8P3W - chains A and D of the 8 polymer chains in the assembly; structure by electron microscopy, 3.53 A resolution.

# Chain A (and D)
Protein: Glutamate receptor 1 flip isoform
From: Rattus norvegicus
Notes: chain D of this document is another copy of the same molecule, construct and numbering; everything in this record applies to it too
UniProtKB: P19490 (GRIA1_RAT), isoform P19490-2; the construct has insertions or renumbered stretches relative to UniProt, so the offset changes along the chain: -25 to -7 = UniProt 1-19; 2-889 = UniProt 20-907
Chain sequence (915 residues; row label = number of the first residue in the row; numbers below 1 keep their minus sign (Met-25 is residue -25)):
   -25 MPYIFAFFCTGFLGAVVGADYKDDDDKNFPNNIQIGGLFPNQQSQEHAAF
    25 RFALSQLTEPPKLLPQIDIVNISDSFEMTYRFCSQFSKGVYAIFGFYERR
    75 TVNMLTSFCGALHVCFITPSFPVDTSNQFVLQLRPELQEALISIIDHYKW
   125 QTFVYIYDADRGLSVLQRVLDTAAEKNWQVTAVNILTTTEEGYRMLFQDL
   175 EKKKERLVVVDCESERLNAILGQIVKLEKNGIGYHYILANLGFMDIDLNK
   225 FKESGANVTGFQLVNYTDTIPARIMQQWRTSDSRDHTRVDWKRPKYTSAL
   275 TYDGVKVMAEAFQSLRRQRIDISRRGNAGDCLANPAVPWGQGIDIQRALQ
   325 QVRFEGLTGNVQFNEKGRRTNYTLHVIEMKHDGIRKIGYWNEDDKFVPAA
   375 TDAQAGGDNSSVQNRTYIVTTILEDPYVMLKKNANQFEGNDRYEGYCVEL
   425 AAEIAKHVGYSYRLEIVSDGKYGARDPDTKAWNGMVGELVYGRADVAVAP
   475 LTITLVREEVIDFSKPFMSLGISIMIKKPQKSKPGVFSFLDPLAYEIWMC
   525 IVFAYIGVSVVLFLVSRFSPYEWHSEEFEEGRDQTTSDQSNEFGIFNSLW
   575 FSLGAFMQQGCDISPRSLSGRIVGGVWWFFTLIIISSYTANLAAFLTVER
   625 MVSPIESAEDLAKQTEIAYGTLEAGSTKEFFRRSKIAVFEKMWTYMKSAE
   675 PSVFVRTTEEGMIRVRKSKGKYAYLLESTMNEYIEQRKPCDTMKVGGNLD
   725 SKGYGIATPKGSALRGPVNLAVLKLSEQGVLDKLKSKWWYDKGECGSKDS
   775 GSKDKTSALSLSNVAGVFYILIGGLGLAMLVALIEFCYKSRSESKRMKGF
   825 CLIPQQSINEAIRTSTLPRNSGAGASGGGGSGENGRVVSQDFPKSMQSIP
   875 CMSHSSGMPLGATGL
Unresolved in the structure: -25 to 388, 503-505, 548-565, 768-780, 816-889 (chain D: -25 to 388, 503-506, 546-565, 623-628, 768-780, 816-889)
Construct notes: insertion (-6 to 1)
UniProt features mapped onto this chain:
  - motif: Ala886 to Leu889 (PDZ-binding)
  - binding site (L-glutamate): Pro474, Thr476, Arg481, Ser650, Thr651, Glu701
  - modified residue (Phosphoserine): Ser627, Ser692, Ser831, Ser845
  - lipidation (S-palmitoyl cysteine): Cys585, Cys811
  - glycosylation (N-linked (GlcNAc...) asparagine): Asn45, Asn231, Asn239, Asn345, Asn383, Asn388

# How chain A and chain D interact
Pairs across the interface (89):
  Phe513(A) - Phe603(D)  hydrophobic
  Phe570(A) - Arg590(D)
  Phe570(A) - Leu592(D)  hydrophobic
  Phe570(A) - Arg595(D)
  Asn571(A) - Arg595(D)  hydrogen bond
  Trp574(A) - Ser588(D)  hydrogen bond
  Trp574(A) - Pro589(D)
  Trp574(A) - Arg595(D)
  Trp574(A) - Trp602(D)  hydrophobic
  Gly578(A) - Trp602(D)
  Met581(A) - Gln582(D)
  Met581(A) - Trp602(D)  hydrophobic
  Met581(A) - Phe603(D)  hydrophobic
  Met581(A) - Leu606(D)  hydrophobic
  Gln582(A) - Gln582(D)
  Gln583(A) - Ala579(D)  hydrogen bond (side chain-backbone)
  Gln583(A) - Trp602(D)
  Asp586(A) - Ser588(D)  hydrogen bond
  Ile609(A) - Leu606(D)  hydrophobic
  Tyr612(A) - Ile607(D)
  Tyr612(A) - Ser610(D)
  Thr613(A) - Ser610(D)  hydrogen bond
  Thr613(A) - Ala614(D)
  Leu616(A) - Ser611(D)
  Leu616(A) - Ala614(D)  hydrophobic
  Ala617(A) - Ala614(D)
  Leu620(A) - Asn615(D)
  Leu620(A) - Ala618(D)
  Thr621(A) - Ala618(D)
  Thr621(A) - Thr621(D)
  Arg624(A) - Val622(D)
  Glu630(A) - Lys637(D)  hydrogen bond (backbone-side chain)
  Lys718(A) - Lys665(D)
  Gly720(A) - Lys637(D)
  Gly720(A) - Lys665(D)  hydrogen bond (backbone-side chain)
  Gly721(A) - Ala661(D)
  Gly721(A) - Lys665(D)
  Asn722(A) - Ala661(D)  hydrogen bond (backbone-backbone)
  Asn722(A) - Val662(D)  hydrogen bond (backbone-backbone)
  Asn722(A) - Lys665(D)
  Leu723(A) - Ala661(D)  hydrogen bond (backbone-backbone)
  Asp724(A) - Lys659(D)
  Asp724(A) - Ile660(D)
  Asp724(A) - Ala661(D)  hydrogen bond (backbone-backbone)
  Asp724(A) - Glu664(D)
  Ser725(A) - Ser658(D)  hydrogen bond (side chain-backbone)
  Ser725(A) - Lys659(D)  hydrogen bond (backbone-backbone)
  Ser725(A) - Ile660(D)  hydrogen bond (side chain-backbone)
  Ser725(A) - Glu664(D)
  Lys726(A) - Lys659(D)
  Ser781(A) - Asn615(D)  hydrogen bond (backbone-side chain)
  Ala782(A) - Asp515(D)
  Ala782(A) - Pro516(D)
  Ala782(A) - Ala518(D)
  Ala782(A) - Asn615(D)
  Leu783(A) - Pro516(D)  hydrogen bond (backbone-backbone)
  Leu783(A) - Leu517(D)
  Leu783(A) - Ala518(D)  hydrogen bond (backbone-backbone)
  Leu783(A) - Ile521(D)
  Leu783(A) - Ser611(D)
  Leu783(A) - Asn615(D)
  Ser784(A) - Ile521(D)
  Leu785(A) - Ile521(D)
  Val788(A) - Ile521(D)  hydrophobic
  Val791(A) - Phe604(D)  hydrophobic
  Phe792(A) - Cys524(D)  hydrophobic
  Phe792(A) - Phe604(D)  hydrophobic
  Leu795(A) - Ala528(D)  hydrophobic
  Leu795(A) - Val532(D)  hydrophobic
  Leu795(A) - Val600(D)  hydrophobic
  Leu795(A) - Trp601(D)  hydrophobic
  Leu795(A) - Phe604(D)  hydrophobic
  Gly798(A) - Ile596(D)
  Gly798(A) - Val600(D)
  Leu799(A) - Gly531(D)
  Leu799(A) - Val532(D)  hydrophobic
  Leu799(A) - Val597(D)  hydrophobic
  Ala802(A) - Val539(D)
  Ala802(A) - Ser593(D)
  Ala802(A) - Val597(D)  hydrophobic
  Met803(A) - Val535(D)  hydrophobic
  Val805(A) - Leu592(D)  hydrophobic
  Ala806(A) - Val539(D)  hydrophobic
  Ala806(A) - Phe542(D)  hydrophobic
  Ala806(A) - Ser593(D)
  Glu809(A) - Ser543(D)
  Glu809(A) - Leu592(D)
  Glu809(A) - Ser593(D)
  Phe810(A) - Phe542(D)  hydrophobic
Other interface residues (no listed pair), chain A (52 interface residues in all): Leu577, Gly584, Met625, Ile629, Ser631, Val719, Ile794, Leu807, Lys813
Other interface residues (no listed pair), chain D (58 interface residues in all): Glu520, Ile525, Leu538, Pro544, Gly578, Gly584, Ser591, Gly598, Gly599, Thr605, Ile608, Thr613, Ala636

# In short
Chain A and chain D form an interface of 52 and 58 residues respectively; the contacts include 17 hydrogen
bonds. Among the polar pairs are Asn571(A)-Arg595(D), Trp574(A)-Ser588(D) and Gln583(A)-Ala579(D). Curated
annotation (UniProt) lists 6 L-glutamate-binding residues on chain A.
Chain A and chain D are both Glutamate receptor 1 flip isoform (Rattus norvegicus); the structure, Homomeric
GluA1 in tandem with TARP gamma-3, desensitized conformation 4, was determined by electron microscopy,
deposited together with 8C1P, 8C1Q, 8C1R, 8C1S, 8C2H, 8C2I and 9 further entries.
